7KVA - chains a and b of the 6 polymer chains in the assembly; structure by electron microscopy, 3.10 A resolution.

== Chain a (and b) ==
Molecule: Matrix protein M
Organism: Kunjin virus
Notes: chain b of this document is another copy of the same molecule, construct and numbering; everything in this record applies to it too
Reference sequence: A0A0A6ZKT6 (A0A0A6ZKT6_WNV); residues 1-75 here correspond to UniProt positions 62-136 (UniProt number = residue number + 61)
Chain sequence (75 residues; row label = number of the first residue in the row):
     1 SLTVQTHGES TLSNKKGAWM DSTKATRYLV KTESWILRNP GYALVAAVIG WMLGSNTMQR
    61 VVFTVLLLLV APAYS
Unresolved in the structure: 1-4
Construct notes: conflict Thr-64 (Ala125 in A0A0A6ZKT6)

== Chain a / chain b interface ==
Pairs across the interface - 39 pairs, chain a then chain b:
  Gln-5(a) / Lys-31(b)
  Gln-5(a) / Trp-35(b)
  Gln-5(a) / Tyr-74(b)
  Tyr-28(a) / Tyr-74(b)  hydrophobic
  Tyr-28(a) / Ser-75(b)  hydrogen bond (backbone-side chain)
  Lys-31(a) / Gln-5(b)  hydrogen bond
  Thr-32(a) / Ser-75(b)  hydrogen bond
  Leu-53(a) / Met-58(b)  hydrophobic
  Leu-53(a) / Gln-59(b)  hydrogen bond (backbone-side chain)
  Gly-54(a) / Gln-59(b)
  Ser-55(a) / Ser-55(b)
  Ser-55(a) / Gln-59(b)
  Met-58(a) / Leu-53(b)  hydrophobic
  Gln-59(a) / Leu-53(b)  hydrogen bond (side chain-backbone)
  Gln-59(a) / Ser-55(b)
  Gln-59(a) / Gln-59(b)
  Gln-59(a) / Phe-63(b)
  Val-62(a) / Leu-53(b)  hydrophobic
  Val-62(a) / Phe-63(b)  hydrophobic
  Phe-63(a) / Gln-59(b)
  Phe-63(a) / Val-62(b)  hydrophobic
  Phe-63(a) / Phe-63(b)  hydrophobic
  Phe-63(a) / Leu-66(b)  hydrophobic
  Leu-66(a) / Phe-63(b)  hydrophobic
  Leu-66(a) / Leu-66(b)  hydrophobic
  Leu-66(a) / Leu-67(b)  hydrophobic
  Leu-66(a) / Val-70(b)  hydrophobic
  Leu-69(a) / Val-70(b)  hydrophobic
  Leu-69(a) / Ser-75(b)
  Val-70(a) / Leu-66(b)
  Ala-73(a) / Ala-73(b)  hydrophobic
  Ala-73(a) / Ser-75(b)
  Tyr-74(a) / Gln-5(b)
  Tyr-74(a) / Tyr-28(b)  hydrophobic
  Ser-75(a) / Tyr-28(b)  hydrogen bond (side chain-backbone)
  Ser-75(a) / Leu-29(b)
  Ser-75(a) / Thr-32(b)  hydrogen bond (backbone-side chain)
  Ser-75(a) / Leu-69(b)
  Ser-75(a) / Ala-73(b)
Other interface residues (no listed pair), chain a (20 interface residues in all): Thr-6, Trp-35, Leu-67
Other interface residues (no listed pair), chain b (21 interface residues in all): Gly-54, Pro-72

== Overview ==
The interface between chain a and chain b involves 20 residues on one side and 21 on the other; the contacts
include 7 hydrogen bonds. Polar contacts include Tyr-28(a)/Ser-75(b), Lys-31(a)/Gln-5(b) and
Thr-32(a)/Ser-75(b).
Chain a and chain b are both Matrix protein M (Kunjin virus); the structure, Structure of West Nile virus
(Kunjin), was determined by electron microscopy, deposited together with 7KV8, 7KV9 and 7KVB.
